9EVH - chains B and C of the 7 polymer chains in the assembly; structure by electron microscopy, 3.38 A resolution.

== Chain B (and C) ==
Protein: Large T antigen
Organism: Betapolyomavirus macacae
Notes: EC 3.6.4.-; chain C of this document is another copy of the same molecule, construct and numbering; everything in this record applies to it too
UniProtKB: P03070 (LT_SV40); residues 1-708 here = UniProt positions 1-708
Amino-acid sequence (708 residues; each row starts with the number of its first residue):
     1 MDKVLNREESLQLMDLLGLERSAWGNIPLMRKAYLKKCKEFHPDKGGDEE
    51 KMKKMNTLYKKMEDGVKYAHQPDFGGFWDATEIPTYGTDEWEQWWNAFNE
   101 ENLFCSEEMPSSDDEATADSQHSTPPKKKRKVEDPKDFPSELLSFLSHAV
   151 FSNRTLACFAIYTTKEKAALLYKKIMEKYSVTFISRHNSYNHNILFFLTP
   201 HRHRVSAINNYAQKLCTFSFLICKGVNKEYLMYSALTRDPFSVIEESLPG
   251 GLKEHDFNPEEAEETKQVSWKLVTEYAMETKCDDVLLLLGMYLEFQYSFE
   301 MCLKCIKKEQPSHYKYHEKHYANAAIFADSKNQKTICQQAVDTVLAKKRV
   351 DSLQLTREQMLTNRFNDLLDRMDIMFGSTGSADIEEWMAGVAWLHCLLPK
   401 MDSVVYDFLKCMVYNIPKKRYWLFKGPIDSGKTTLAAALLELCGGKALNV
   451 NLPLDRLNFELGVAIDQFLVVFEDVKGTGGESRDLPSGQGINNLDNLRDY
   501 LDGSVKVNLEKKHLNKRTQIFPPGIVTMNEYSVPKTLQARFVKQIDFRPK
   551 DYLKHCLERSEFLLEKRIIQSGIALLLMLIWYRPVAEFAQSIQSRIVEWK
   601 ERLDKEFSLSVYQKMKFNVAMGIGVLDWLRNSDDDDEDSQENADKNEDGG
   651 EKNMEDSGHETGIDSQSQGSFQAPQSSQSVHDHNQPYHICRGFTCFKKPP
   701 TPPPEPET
Disordered / not traced: 1-265, 628-708
Swiss-Prot annotation at these positions:
  - DNA-binding region: P139 to E254 (T-ag OBD)
  - zinc finger: T265 to R357 (T-ag D1-type)
  - region: E63 to D89 (Binding of LT to the CUL7 complex), P699 to T708 (CPD)
  - motif: L103 to E107 (LXCXE motif), P125 to V132 (Nuclear localization signal)
  - binding site (Zn(2+)): C302, C305, H313, H317
  - binding site (ATP): G426 to T433
  - modified residue: M1 (N-acetylmethionine), S106 (Phosphoserine), S112 (Phosphoserine), S120 (Phosphoserine), S123 (Phosphoserine), T124 (Phosphothreonine), S639 (Phosphoserine), S676 (Phosphoserine), S677 (Phosphoserine), S679 (Phosphoserine), K697 (N6-acetyllysine), T701 (Phosphothreonine)
  - mutagenesis: F98 (F98A: Complete loss of interaction with host CUL7), T124 (T124A: 200-fold reduction in phosphorylation by CDC2. No DNA replication activation), S679 (S679A: Enhanced DNA replication), T701 (T701A: Complete loss of interaction with host FBW7gamma isoform)
Residues lining bound ligands:
  - ADP (adenosine-5'-diphosphate), molecule 1: W393, P427, I428, D429, S430, G431, K432, T433, T434, P549, K550, L553, K554, L557, L564
  - ADP, molecule 2: K418, S504, R540

== How chain B and chain C interact ==
Residue-residue contacts (48):
  D284(B) - R349(C)  salt bridge
  L286(B) - A346(C)
  L286(B) - R349(C)
  L287(B) - L353(C)  hydrophobic
  G290(B) - A346(C)
  G290(B) - V350(C)
  M291(B) - V350(C)
  M291(B) - Q354(C)  hydrogen bond
  L293(B) - T343(C)
  Q310(B) - Q354(C)
  D329(B) - K271(C)  salt bridge
  S330(B) - Q339(C)  hydrogen bond (backbone-side chain)
  K331(B) - W270(C)
  K331(B) - Q339(C)
  Q333(B) - Q339(C)  hydrogen bond
  K334(B) - D342(C)  salt bridge
  I428(B) - R540(C)
  D429(B) - K418(C)  salt bridge
  T433(B) - S504(C)
  A447(B) - V505(C)  hydrophobic
  A447(B) - K506(C)
  A447(B) - N508(C)  hydrogen bond (backbone-side chain)
  R456(B) - N458(C)
  R456(B) - F459(C)
  R456(B) - E510(C)  salt bridge
  F459(B) - K516(C)
  E460(B) - N508(C)  hydrogen bond
  E460(B) - K516(C)  salt bridge
  E473(B) - V505(C)
  D474(B) - R498(C)
  K476(B) - D495(C)  hydrogen bond (side chain-backbone)
  K476(B) - N496(C)
  K476(B) - R498(C)
  D484(B) - K535(C)
  P486(B) - D495(C)
  K512(B) - E510(C)  salt bridge
  K512(B) - L514(C)  hydrogen bond (side chain-backbone)
  K512(B) - N515(C)
  H513(B) - H513(C)
  E561(B) - K419(C)  salt bridge
  L564(B) - I416(C)  hydrophobic
  L564(B) - P417(C)
  E565(B) - I416(C)
  R567(B) - N415(C)  hydrogen bond (side chain-backbone)
  R567(B) - P417(C)
  R567(B) - G503(C)  hydrogen bond (side chain-backbone)
  R567(B) - I520(C)
  Q570(B) - S504(C)  hydrogen bond
Also at the interface, not in a pair above, chain B (45 interface residues in all): L289, E294, Q296, K304, E309, N332, A437, L440, K446, L448, N449, V463, S487, K511
Also at the interface, not in a pair above, chain C (41 interface residues in all): Q267, L345, Q359, D499, Y500, K511, T518, T536

== In short ==
The interface between chain B and chain C involves 45 residues on one side and 41 on the other, with 10
hydrogen bonds and 8 salt bridges. Polar contacts include D284(B)-R349(C), D329(B)-K271(C) and
K334(B)-D342(C). Ligands of chain B: ADP.
Both chains are Large T antigen (Betapolyomavirus macacae). Entry 9EVH (SV40 large T antigen assembly with DNA
in presence of ADP) was determined by electron microscopy together with 9EVP, 9F3T, 9F3U, 9F5I, 9F73, 9F74 and
14 further entries from the same study.
